PDB entry 7PGT | electron microscopy, 4.80 A resolution (low resolution: residue-level contacts below are approximate; hydrogen-bond / salt-bridge calls are withheld) | chains N and F

== Chain N (and F) ==
Molecule: Neurofibromin
Source organism: Homo sapiens
Notes: chain F of this document is another copy of the same molecule, construct and numbering; everything in this record applies to it too
Reference sequence: P21359 (NF1_HUMAN); numbering as in UniProt (aligned over 1-2839)
Chain sequence (2839 residues; each row starts with the number of its first residue):
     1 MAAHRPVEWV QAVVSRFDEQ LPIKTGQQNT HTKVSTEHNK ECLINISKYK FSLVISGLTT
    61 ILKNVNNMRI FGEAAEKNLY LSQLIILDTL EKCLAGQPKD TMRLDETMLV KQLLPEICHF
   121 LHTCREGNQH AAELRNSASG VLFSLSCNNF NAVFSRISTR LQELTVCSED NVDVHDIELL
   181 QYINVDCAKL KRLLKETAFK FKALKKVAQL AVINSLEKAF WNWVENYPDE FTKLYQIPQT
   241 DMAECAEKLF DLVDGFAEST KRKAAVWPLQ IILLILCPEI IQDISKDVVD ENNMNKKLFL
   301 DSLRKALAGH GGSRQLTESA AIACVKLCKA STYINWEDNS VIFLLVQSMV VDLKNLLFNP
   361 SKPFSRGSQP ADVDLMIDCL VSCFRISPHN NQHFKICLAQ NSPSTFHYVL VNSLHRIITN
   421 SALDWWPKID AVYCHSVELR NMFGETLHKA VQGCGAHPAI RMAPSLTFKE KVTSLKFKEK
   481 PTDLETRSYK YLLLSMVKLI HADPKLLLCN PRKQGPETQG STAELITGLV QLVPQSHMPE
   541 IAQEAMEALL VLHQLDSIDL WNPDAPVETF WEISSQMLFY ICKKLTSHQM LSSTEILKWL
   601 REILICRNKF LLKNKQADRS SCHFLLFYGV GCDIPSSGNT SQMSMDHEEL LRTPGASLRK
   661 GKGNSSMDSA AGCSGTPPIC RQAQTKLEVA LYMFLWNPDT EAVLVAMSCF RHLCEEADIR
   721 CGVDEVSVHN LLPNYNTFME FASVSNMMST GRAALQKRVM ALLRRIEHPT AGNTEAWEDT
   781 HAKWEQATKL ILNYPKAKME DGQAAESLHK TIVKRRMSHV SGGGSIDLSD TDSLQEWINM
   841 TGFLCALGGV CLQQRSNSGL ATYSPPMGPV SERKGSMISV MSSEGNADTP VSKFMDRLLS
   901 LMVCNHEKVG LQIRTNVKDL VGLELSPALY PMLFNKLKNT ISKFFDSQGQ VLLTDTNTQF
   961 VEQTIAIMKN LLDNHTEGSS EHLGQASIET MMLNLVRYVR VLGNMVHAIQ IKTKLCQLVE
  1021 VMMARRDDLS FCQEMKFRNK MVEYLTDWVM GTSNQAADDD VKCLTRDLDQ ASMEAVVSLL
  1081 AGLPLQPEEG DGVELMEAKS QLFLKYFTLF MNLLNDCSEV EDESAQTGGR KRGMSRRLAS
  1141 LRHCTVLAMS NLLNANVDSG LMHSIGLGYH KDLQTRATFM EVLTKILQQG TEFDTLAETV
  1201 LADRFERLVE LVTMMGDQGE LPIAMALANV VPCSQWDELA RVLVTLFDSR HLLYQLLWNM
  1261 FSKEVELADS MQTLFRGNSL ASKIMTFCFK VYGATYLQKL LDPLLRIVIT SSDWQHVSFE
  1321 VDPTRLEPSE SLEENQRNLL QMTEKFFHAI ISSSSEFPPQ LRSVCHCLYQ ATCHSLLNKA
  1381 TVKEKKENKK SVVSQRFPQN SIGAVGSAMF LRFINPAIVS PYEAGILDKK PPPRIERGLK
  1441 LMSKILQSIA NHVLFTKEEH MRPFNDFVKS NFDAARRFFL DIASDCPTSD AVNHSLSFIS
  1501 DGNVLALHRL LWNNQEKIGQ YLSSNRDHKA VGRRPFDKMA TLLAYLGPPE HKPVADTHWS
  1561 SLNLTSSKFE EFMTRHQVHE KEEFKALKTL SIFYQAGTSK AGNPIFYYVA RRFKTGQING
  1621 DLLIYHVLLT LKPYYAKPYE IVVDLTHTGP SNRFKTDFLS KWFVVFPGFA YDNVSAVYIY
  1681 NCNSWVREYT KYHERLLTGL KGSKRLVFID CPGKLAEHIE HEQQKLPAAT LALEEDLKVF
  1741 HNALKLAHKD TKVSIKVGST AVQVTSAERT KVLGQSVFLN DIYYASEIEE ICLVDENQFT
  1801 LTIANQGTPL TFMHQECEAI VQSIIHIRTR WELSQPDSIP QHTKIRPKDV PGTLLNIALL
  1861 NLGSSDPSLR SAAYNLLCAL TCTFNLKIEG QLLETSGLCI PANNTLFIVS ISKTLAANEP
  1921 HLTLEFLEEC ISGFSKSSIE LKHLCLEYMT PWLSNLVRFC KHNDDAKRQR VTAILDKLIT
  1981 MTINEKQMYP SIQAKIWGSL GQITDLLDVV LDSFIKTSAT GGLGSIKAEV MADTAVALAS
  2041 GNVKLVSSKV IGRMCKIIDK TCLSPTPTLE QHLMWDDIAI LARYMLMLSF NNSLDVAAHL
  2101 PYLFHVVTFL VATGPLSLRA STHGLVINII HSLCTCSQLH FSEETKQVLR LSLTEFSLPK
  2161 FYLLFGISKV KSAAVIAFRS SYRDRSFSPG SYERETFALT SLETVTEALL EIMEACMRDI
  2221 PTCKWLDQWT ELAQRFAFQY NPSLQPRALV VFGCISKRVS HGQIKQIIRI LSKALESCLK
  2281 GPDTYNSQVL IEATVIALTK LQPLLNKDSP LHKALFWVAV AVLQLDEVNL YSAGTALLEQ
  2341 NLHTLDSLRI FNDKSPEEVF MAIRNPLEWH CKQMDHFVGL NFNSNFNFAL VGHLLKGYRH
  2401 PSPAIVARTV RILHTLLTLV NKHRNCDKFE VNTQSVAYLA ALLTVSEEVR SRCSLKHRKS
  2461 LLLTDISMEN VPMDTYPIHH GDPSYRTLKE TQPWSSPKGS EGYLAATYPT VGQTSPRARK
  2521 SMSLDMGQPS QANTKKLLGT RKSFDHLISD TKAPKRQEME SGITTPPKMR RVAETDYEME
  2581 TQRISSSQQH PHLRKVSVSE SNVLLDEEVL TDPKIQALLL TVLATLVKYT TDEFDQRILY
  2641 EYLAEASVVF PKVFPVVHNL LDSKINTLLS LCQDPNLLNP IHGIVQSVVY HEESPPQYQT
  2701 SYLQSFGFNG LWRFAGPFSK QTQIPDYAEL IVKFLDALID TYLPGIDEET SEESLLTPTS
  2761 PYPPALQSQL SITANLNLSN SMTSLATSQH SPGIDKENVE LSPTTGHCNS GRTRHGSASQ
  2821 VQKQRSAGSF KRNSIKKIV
Unresolved in the structure: 1-3, 456-481, 621-673, 796-830, 854-886, 1122-1133, 1380-1397, 2459-2600, 2746-2839
UniProt features mapped onto this chain:
  - motif: K2555 to R2571 (Bipartite nuclear localization signal)
  - site: R1276 (Arginine finger)
  - modified residue: A2 (N-acetylalanine), S864 (Phosphoserine), S876 (Phosphoserine), S2188 (Phosphoserine), S2467 (Phosphoserine), T2514 (Phosphothreonine), S2515 (Phosphoserine), S2521 (Phosphoserine), S2523 (Phosphoserine), S2543 (Phosphoserine), T2565 (Phosphothreonine), S2597 (Phosphoserine), S2802 (Phosphoserine), S2817 (Phosphoserine)
What the authors report for this chain:
  - conformationally variable residues (domain motion, loop rearrangement): C1032, G1190 to L1196, G1547 to T1565, Q1835 to G1852

== Interface between chain N and chain F ==
Pairs across the interface - 112 pairs, chain N then chain F:
  R5(N) - N2659(F)
  R5(N) - D2662(F)
  P6(N) - V2688(F)
  P6(N) - E2692(F)
  E8(N) - N2666(F)
  W9(N) - L2661(F)
  W9(N) - D2662(F)
  W9(N) - I2665(F)
  W9(N) - N2666(F)
  R16(N) - L2669(F)
  R16(N) - S2670(F)
  R16(N) - C2672(F)
  N29(N) - Q2673(F)
  H31(N) - Q2673(F)
  S35(N) - Q2673(F)
  H38(N) - P2675(F)
  H38(N) - N2679(F)
  H38(N) - H2682(F)
  C42(N) - H2682(F)
  N45(N) - Q2686(F)
  Y49(N) - Y2690(F)
  Y49(N) - E2693(F)
  K50(N) - V2689(F)
  K50(N) - E2692(F)
  R1306(N) - N2042(F)
  S1865(N) - S2180(F)
  P1867(N) - F2178(F)
  Y1874(N) - H2131(F)
  Q1891(N) - T2135(F)
  L1893(N) - H2131(F)
  L1893(N) - C2134(F)
  T1895(N) - H2131(F)
  T1895(N) - L2153(F)
  L1898(N) - I2127(F)
  L1898(N) - N2128(F)
  C1899(N) - N2128(F)
  C1899(N) - A2174(F)
  C1899(N) - F2178(F)
  I1900(N) - F2090(F)
  I1900(N) - F2178(F)
  P1901(N) - M2087(F)
  P1901(N) - F2090(F)
  N1903(N) - D2033(F)
  N1903(N) - V2036(F)
  N1903(N) - A2037(F)
  N1904(N) - F2090(F)
  L1906(N) - S2040(F)
  F1907(N) - N2091(F)
  E1940(N) - P1990(F)
  E1940(N) - R2183(F)
  H1943(N) - Q1987(F)
  Q1987(N) - H1943(F)
  P1990(N) - E1940(F)
  D2033(N) - N1903(F)
  V2036(N) - N1903(F)
  A2037(N) - N1903(F)
  A2037(N) - L1906(F)
  S2040(N) - L1906(F)
  M2087(N) - P1901(F)
  F2090(N) - I1900(F)
  F2090(N) - P1901(F)
  N2091(N) - F1907(F)
  I2127(N) - L1898(F)
  N2128(N) - L1898(F)
  N2128(N) - C1899(F)
  H2131(N) - Y1874(F)
  H2131(N) - L1893(F)
  H2131(N) - T1895(F)
  C2134(N) - Q1891(F)
  C2134(N) - L1893(F)
  T2135(N) - Q1891(F)
  T2135(N) - L1893(F)
  C2136(N) - Q1891(F)
  S2137(N) - Q1891(F)
  L2153(N) - T1895(F)
  E2155(N) - T1541(F)
  S2157(N) - S1896(F)
  A2174(N) - C1899(F)
  F2178(N) - P1867(F)
  F2178(N) - C1899(F)
  F2178(N) - I1900(F)
  R2183(N) - E1940(F)
  A2407(N) - D1527(F)
  R2411(N) - D1527(F)
  N2659(N) - R5(F)
  D2662(N) - R5(F)
  D2662(N) - E8(F)
  D2662(N) - W9(F)
  I2665(N) - W9(F)
  N2666(N) - E8(F)
  L2669(N) - R16(F)
  S2670(N) - R16(F)
  C2672(N) - R16(F)
  Q2673(N) - R16(F)
  Q2673(N) - Q28(F)
  Q2673(N) - N29(F)
  Q2673(N) - H31(F)
  Q2673(N) - S35(F)
  P2675(N) - H31(F)
  P2675(N) - H38(F)
  N2679(N) - H38(F)
  H2682(N) - H38(F)
  H2682(N) - N39(F)
  H2682(N) - C42(F)
  Q2686(N) - C42(F)
  Q2686(N) - N45(F)
  V2688(N) - P6(F)
  V2689(N) - K50(F)
  Y2690(N) - Y49(F)
  E2692(N) - P6(F)
  E2692(N) - K50(F)
  E2693(N) - Y49(F)
Also at the interface, not in a pair above, chain N (99 interface residues in all): A12, Q28, V34, I46, T1310, S1312, R1870, S1896, G1897, A1902, K1986, Y1989, Q1993, K1995, G2124, L2151, T2154, L2158, K2160, S2180, E2211, H2658, L2661, L2668, L2671, D2674, L2678, V2685
Also at the interface, not in a pair above, chain F (101 interface residues in all): A12, V34, E41, I46, H1528, R1533, D1537, A1540, A1544, Y1545, S1865, R1870, G1897, A1902, N1904, T1905, V1957, K1986, Q1993, K1995, T2004, D2005, G2124, S2137, R2150, S2157, V2175, H2658, D2674, L2678, V2685

== Overview ==
99 residues of chain N face 101 of chain F across their interface. From the paper: conformational variability
at C1032(N), G1190(N) and G1547(N) among others.
Chain N and chain F are both Neurofibromin (Homo sapiens); the structure, The structure of human neurofibromin
isoform 2 in opened conformation, was determined by electron microscopy, deposited together with 7PGQ, 7PGP,
7PGR, 7PGS and 7PGU.
